8JVI - chains B and A of the 4 polymer chains in the assembly; structure by electron microscopy, 3.21 A resolution.

# Chain B (and A)
Name: Transient receptor potential cation channel subfamily V member 4,3C-GFP
Organism: Homo sapiens
Notes: chain A of this document is another copy of the same molecule, construct and numbering; everything in this record applies to it too
UniProt: Q9HBA0 (TRPV4_HUMAN); residues 1-871 carry their UniProt numbers (871 of 1144 residues fall inside the UniProt entry; the rest is not from it)
Sequence (1144 residues; numbered 1 to 1144; the number before each row is that of its first residue):
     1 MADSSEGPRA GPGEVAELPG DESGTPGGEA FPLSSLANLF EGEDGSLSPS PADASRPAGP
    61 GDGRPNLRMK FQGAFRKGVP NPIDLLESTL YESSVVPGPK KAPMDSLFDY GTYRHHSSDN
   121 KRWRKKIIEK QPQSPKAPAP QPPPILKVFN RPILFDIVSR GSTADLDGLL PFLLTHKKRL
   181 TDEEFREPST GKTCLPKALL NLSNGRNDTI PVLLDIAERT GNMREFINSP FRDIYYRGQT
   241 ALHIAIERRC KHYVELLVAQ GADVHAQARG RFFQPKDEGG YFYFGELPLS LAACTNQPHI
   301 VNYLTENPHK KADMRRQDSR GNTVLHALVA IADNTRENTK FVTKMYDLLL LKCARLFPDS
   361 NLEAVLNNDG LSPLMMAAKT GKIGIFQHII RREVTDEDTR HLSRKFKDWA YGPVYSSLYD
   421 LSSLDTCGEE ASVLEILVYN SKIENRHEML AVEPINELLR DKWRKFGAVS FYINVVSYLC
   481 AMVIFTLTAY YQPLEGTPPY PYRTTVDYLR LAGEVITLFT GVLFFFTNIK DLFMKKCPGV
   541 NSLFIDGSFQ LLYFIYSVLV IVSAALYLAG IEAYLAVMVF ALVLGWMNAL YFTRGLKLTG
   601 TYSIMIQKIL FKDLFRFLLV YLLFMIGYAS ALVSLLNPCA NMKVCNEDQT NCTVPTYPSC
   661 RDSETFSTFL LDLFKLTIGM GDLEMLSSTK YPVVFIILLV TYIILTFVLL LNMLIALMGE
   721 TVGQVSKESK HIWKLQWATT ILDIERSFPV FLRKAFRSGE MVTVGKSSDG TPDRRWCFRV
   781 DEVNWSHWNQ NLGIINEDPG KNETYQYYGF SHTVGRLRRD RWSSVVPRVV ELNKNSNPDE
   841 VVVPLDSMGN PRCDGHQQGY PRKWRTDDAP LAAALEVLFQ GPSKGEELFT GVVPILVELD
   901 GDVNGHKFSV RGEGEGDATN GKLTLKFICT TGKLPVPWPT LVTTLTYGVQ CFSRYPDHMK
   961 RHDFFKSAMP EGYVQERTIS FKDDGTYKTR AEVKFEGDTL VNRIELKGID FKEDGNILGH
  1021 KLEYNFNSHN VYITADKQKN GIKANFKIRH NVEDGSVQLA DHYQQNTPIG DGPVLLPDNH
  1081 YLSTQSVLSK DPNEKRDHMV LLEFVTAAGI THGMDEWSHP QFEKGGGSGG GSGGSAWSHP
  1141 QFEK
Unresolved in the structure: 1-147, 492-504, 639-662, 789-1144 (chain A: 1-147, 493-505, 636-663, 789-1144)
Small-molecule neighbours: F9M ([6-[[4-(2,4-dimethyl-1,3-thiazol-5-yl)-1,3-thiazol-2-yl]amino]pyridin-3-yl]-[(1S,5R)-3-[5-(trifluoromethyl)pyrimidin-2-yl]-3,8-diazabicyclo[3.2.1]octan-8-yl]methanone): Lys465, Val469, Ser470, Ile473, Asn474, Tyr591, Thr740, Asp743, Ile744, Ser747, Phe748, Phe756
From the paper describing this entry:
  - binding site for F9M: Val469, Ser470, Ile473, Asn474, Tyr591, Ile744, Phe748
  - mutagenesis - V469A, S470A, I744A (27-fold): decreased binding to F9M

# How chain B and chain A interact
Contacting residue pairs - 48 pairs, chain B then chain A:
  Gln239(B) with Tyr411(A), hydrogen bond
  Arg248(B) with Ala410(A)
  Arg249(B) with Trp788(A)
  Phe272(B) with Tyr411(A), hydrophobic
  Phe273(B) with Tyr411(A)
  Tyr281(B) with Asp781(A)
  Phe282(B) with Tyr411(A), hydrophobic; Pro413(A), hydrophobic
  Leu291(B) with Tyr411(A)
  Thr295(B) with Trp788(A)
  Asn296(B) with Trp788(A)
  Ile331(B) with Trp785(A)
  Asp333(B) with Trp785(A)
  Glu337(B) with Asn784(A); Trp785(A); Ser786(A)
  Asn338(B) with Trp785(A)
  Phe341(B) with Trp785(A)
  Arg616(B) with Leu598(A), hydrogen bond (side chain-backbone); Tyr602(A)
  Val620(B) with Tyr602(A), hydrophobic
  Leu623(B) with Trp586(A), hydrophobic
  Gly627(B) with Trp586(A)
  Tyr628(B) with Val583(A), hydrophobic; Met587(A)
  Ser630(B) with Thr486(A)
  Ala631(B) with Val579(A), hydrophobic
  Val633(B) with Tyr490(A), hydrophobic
  Ser634(B) with Ala489(A); Tyr490(A); Gln492(A)
  Leu635(B) with Leu575(A), hydrophobic; Val579(A), hydrophobic
  Leu636(B) with Tyr490(A)
  Phe666(B) with Tyr490(A)
  Tyr691(B) with Glu572(A), hydrogen bond (side chain-backbone)
  Val694(B) with Phe580(A), hydrophobic
  Leu705(B) with Leu610(A), hydrophobic; Leu614(A), hydrophobic
  Val708(B) with Asp613(A)
  Leu709(B) with Ile606(A), hydrophobic; Ile609(A), hydrophobic; Leu610(A), hydrophobic
  Leu710(B) with Tyr602(A)
  Asn712(B) with Met718(A)
  Met713(B) with Tyr602(A), hydrogen bond
  Ala716(B) with Val722(A), hydrophobic
  Glu720(B) with Val722(A)
Interface residues without a listed pair, chain B (50 interface residues in all): His243, Glu247, Phe284, Cys294, Lys612, Phe624, Ser663, Leu676, Gly679, Leu683, Leu698, Leu717, Gln724
Interface residues without a listed pair, chain A (40 interface residues in all): Trp409, Gly412, Val414, Ala576, Leu582, Leu590, Thr599, Met605, Met680, Leu714, Gly723, Ser726

# In short
50 residues of chain B and 40 residues of chain A are in contact; the contacts include 4 hydrogen bonds. Polar
pairs include Gln239(B)-Tyr411(A), Arg616(B)-Leu598(A) and Tyr691(B)-Glu572(A). From the paper: a binding site
for F9M at Val469(B), Ser470(B) and Ile473(B) among others; V469A, S470A and I744A of chain B reduce binding
to F9M.
Both chains are Transient receptor potential cation channel subfamily V member 4,3C-GFP (Homo sapiens). Entry
8JVI (Structure of human TRPV4 with antagonist A2) was determined by electron microscopy together with 8JU5,
8JU6 and 8JVJ from the same study.
